4GCT - chains A and W of the 6 polymer chains in the assembly; structure by X-ray diffraction, 2.45 A resolution.

== Chain A ==
Protein: Nucleoid occlusion factor SlmA
Source organism: Vibrio cholerae O1 biovar El Tor
UniProt: Q9KVD2 (SLMA_VIBCH); residues 1-196 here = UniProt positions 1-196
Chain sequence (196 residues; row label = number of the first residue in the row):
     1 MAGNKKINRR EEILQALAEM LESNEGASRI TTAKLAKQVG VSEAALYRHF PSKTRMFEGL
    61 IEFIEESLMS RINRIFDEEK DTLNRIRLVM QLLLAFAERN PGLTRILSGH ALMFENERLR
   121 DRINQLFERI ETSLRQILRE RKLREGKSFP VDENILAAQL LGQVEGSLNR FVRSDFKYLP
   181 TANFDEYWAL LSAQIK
Not modelled in the structure: 1-6, 142-146
UniProt features mapped onto this chain:
  - DNA-binding region: Thr31 to Phe50 (H-T-H motif)

== Chain W ==
Molecule: 20-nt DNA strand
Sequence (20 nucleotides; numbered 1 to 20; the number before each row is that of its first residue):
     1 TTACGTGAGT ACTCACGTAA

== How chain A and chain W interact ==
Contacting residue pairs (10; chain A residue first):
  Arg9(A) - DG5(W)  salt bridge to the phosphate
  Val41(A) - DG5(W)  phosphate contact
  Val41(A) - DT6(W)  phosphate contact
  Ser42(A) - DT6(W)  hydrogen bond to the phosphate
  Ala44(A) - DT6(W)  base contact
  Ala44(A) - DG7(W)  base contact
  Ala45(A) - DT6(W)  phosphate contact
  Arg48(A) - DC4(W)  base contact
  Arg48(A) - DG5(W)  salt bridge to the phosphate
  His49(A) - DG5(W)  phosphate contact
Interface residues without a listed pair, chain A (8 interface residues in all): Gly40

== In short ==
8 residues of chain A face 4 of chain W across their interface, with 1 hydrogen bond and 2 salt bridges. Among
the polar pairs are Ser42(A)-DT6(W), Arg9(A)-DG5(W) and Arg48(A)-DG5(W).
Chain A is Nucleoid occlusion factor SlmA (Vibrio cholerae O1 biovar El Tor) and chain W is a 20-nt DNA
strand; the structure, structure of No factor protein-DNA complex, was determined by X-ray diffraction (same
publication as 4GCK, 4GCL and 4GFL).
